Entry 1V3R (X-ray diffraction, 1.85 A resolution); this record covers chains A and B of the 3 polymer chains in the assembly.

[Chain A (and B)]
Name: Nitrogen regulatory protein P-II
Source organism: Thermus thermophilus
Notes: chain B of this document is another copy of the same molecule, construct and numbering; everything in this record applies to it too
UniProt: Q5SM86 (Q5SM86_THET8); numbering as in UniProt (aligned over 1-116)
Amino-acid sequence (116 residues; row label = number of the first residue in the row):
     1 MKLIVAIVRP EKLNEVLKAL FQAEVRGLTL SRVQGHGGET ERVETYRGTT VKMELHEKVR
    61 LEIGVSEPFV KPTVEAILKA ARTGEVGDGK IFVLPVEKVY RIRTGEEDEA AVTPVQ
Disordered / not traced: 37-53, 110-116 (chain B: 38-53, 109-116)
Differences from the reference sequence: engineered mutation Lys18 (Glu in Q5SM86)

[Chain A / chain B interface]
Pairs across the interface (48):
  Lys2(A) with Glu97(B), salt bridge
  Val5(A) with Glu62(B)
  Ile7(A) with Ile102(B)
  Val8(A) with Ile102(B), hydrophobic
  Val33(A) with Thr29(B); Leu30(B)
  Gln34(A) with Thr29(B); Leu30(B), hydrogen bond (backbone-backbone)
  Gly35(A) with Leu28(B); Thr29(B)
  His36(A) with Arg26(B); Gly27(B); Leu28(B), hydrogen bond (backbone-backbone)
  Arg60(A) with Arg60(B); Glu62(B), salt bridge
  Val70(A) with Lys98(B)
  Val74(A) with Tyr100(B), hydrophobic
  Leu78(A) with Gly105(B)
  Ala81(A) with Ile102(B), hydrophobic
  Arg82(A) with Ile102(B); Arg103(B), hydrogen bond (side chain-backbone)
  Gly84(A) with Arg103(B), hydrogen bond (backbone-side chain)
  Glu85(A) with Arg103(B)
  Val86(A) with Arg103(B)
  Asp88(A) with Ile102(B); Arg103(B)
  Gly89(A) with Arg101(B); Ile102(B), hydrogen bond (backbone-backbone)
  Lys90(A) with Val99(B); Tyr100(B); Arg101(B); Ile102(B); Asp108(B), salt bridge
  Ile91(A) with Lys98(B); Val99(B); Tyr100(B), hydrogen bond (backbone-backbone)
  Phe92(A) with Met1(B), hydrophobic; Leu3(B), hydrophobic; Gly64(B); Lys98(B); Val99(B), hydrophobic
  Val93(A) with Val96(B); Glu97(B), hydrogen bond (backbone-backbone); Lys98(B), hydrogen bond (backbone-backbone)
  Leu94(A) with Pro95(B); Val96(B), hydrophobic
  Pro95(A) with Pro95(B); Glu97(B)
Also at the interface, not in a pair above, chain A (28 interface residues in all): Arg32, Leu55, Ile77
Also at the interface, not in a pair above, chain B (22 interface residues in all): Ser31

[Overview]
28 residues of chain A face 22 of chain B across their interface, with 8 hydrogen bonds and 3 salt bridges.
Polar contacts include Lys2(A)-Glu97(B), Arg60(A)-Glu62(B) and Lys90(A)-Asp108(B).
Both chains are Nitrogen regulatory protein P-II (Thermus thermophilus). Entry 1V3R (Crystal structure of
TT1020 from Thermus thermophilus HB8) was determined by X-ray diffraction together with 1V9O, 1VFJ, 1V3S and
1UFL from the same study.
